PDB entry 1XML | X-ray diffraction, 2.00 A resolution | chains B and A

# Chain B (and A)
Molecule: heat shock-like protein 1
Source organism: Homo sapiens
Notes: chain A of this document is another copy of the same molecule, construct and numbering; everything in this record applies to it too
Chain sequence (342 residues; row label = number of the first residue in the row; numbers below 1 keep their minus sign (Gly-4 is residue -4)):
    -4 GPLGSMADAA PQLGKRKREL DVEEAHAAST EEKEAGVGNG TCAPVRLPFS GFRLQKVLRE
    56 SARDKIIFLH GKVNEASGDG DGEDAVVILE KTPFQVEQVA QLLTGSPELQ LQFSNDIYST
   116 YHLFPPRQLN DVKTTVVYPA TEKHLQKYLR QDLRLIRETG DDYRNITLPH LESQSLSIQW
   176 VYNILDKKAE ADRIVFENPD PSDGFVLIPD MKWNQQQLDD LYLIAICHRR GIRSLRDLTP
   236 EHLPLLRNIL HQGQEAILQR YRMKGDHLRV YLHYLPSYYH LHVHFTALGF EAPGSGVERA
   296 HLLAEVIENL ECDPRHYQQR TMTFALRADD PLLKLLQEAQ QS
Unresolved in the structure: -4 to 39, 70-77, 286-292, 337 (chain A: -4 to 37, 71-77, 286-293, 337)
Differences from the reference sequence: cloning artifact (-4 to 0); engineered mutation Met206 (Leu in 30138167), Met317 (Leu in 30138167)
From the paper describing this entry:
  - mutagenesis - L206M/L317M: unchanged catalytic activity
  - conformationally variable residues (order/disorder transition, side-chain flip): Tyr143 to Arg149, Tyr273, Phe285 to Arg294
  - contacts within the chain: Ile221-Tyr273 (hydrophobic contact), Ile219-Tyr273 (hydrophobic contact), Trp175-Tyr273 (hydrophobic contact), Val176-Tyr273 (hydrophobic contact), Tyr273-His277 (pi stacking)
  - mutagenesis - Y273A: decreased catalytic activity
  - mutagenesis - Y273F: increased catalytic activity
  - catalytic residues: His268, His279 (citing earlier work)

# How chain B and chain A interact
Pairs across the interface - 153 pairs, chain B then chain A:
  Val40(B) - Pro102(A)
  Val40(B) - Leu104(A)
  Arg41(B) - Ser101(A)  hydrogen bond
  Arg41(B) - Leu104(A)
  Leu42(B) - Pro102(A)  hydrophobic
  Leu42(B) - Leu104(A)  hydrophobic
  Pro43(B) - Tyr116(A)
  Phe47(B) - Leu98(A)  hydrophobic
  Phe47(B) - Thr99(A)  hydrogen bond (backbone-side chain)
  Leu49(B) - Val91(A)  hydrophobic
  Val52(B) - Val91(A)  hydrophobic
  Glu55(B) - Phe89(A)
  Ala57(B) - Pro88(A)
  Arg58(B) - Asp59(A)
  Arg58(B) - Phe285(A)
  Asp59(B) - Arg58(A)
  Asp59(B) - Lys60(A)  hydrogen bond (backbone-side chain)
  Lys60(B) - Asp59(A)  hydrogen bond (side chain-backbone)
  Lys60(B) - Lys60(A)
  Lys60(B) - Glu85(A)  salt bridge
  Lys60(B) - Lys86(A)
  Lys60(B) - Thr87(A)
  Lys60(B) - Pro88(A)
  Lys60(B) - Phe89(A)
  Ile62(B) - Phe89(A)  hydrophobic
  Leu64(B) - Val94(A)  hydrophobic
  Val82(B) - Leu98(A)  hydrophobic
  Leu84(B) - Phe89(A)
  Leu84(B) - Val94(A)  hydrophobic
  Leu84(B) - Leu118(A)  hydrophobic
  Glu85(B) - Lys60(A)  salt bridge
  Glu85(B) - Phe89(A)
  Lys86(B) - Lys60(A)
  Lys86(B) - Lys86(A)
  Lys86(B) - Thr87(A)  hydrogen bond (side chain-backbone)
  Lys86(B) - Phe89(A)
  Lys86(B) - Leu124(A)  hydrogen bond (side chain-backbone)
  Thr87(B) - Lys60(A)
  Thr87(B) - Lys86(A)  hydrogen bond (backbone-side chain)
  Pro88(B) - Ala57(A)
  Pro88(B) - Lys60(A)
  Phe89(B) - Glu55(A)
  Phe89(B) - Lys60(A)
  Phe89(B) - Leu84(A)
  Phe89(B) - Glu85(A)
  Phe89(B) - Lys86(A)
  Phe89(B) - Val127(A)  hydrophobic
  Val91(B) - Leu49(A)  hydrophobic
  Val91(B) - Val52(A)  hydrophobic
  Val91(B) - Glu55(A)
  Val91(B) - Ile62(A)  hydrophobic
  Val94(B) - Leu64(A)  hydrophobic
  Val94(B) - Leu84(A)  hydrophobic
  Ala95(B) - Phe47(A)
  Leu98(B) - Phe47(A)  hydrophobic
  Leu98(B) - Leu64(A)  hydrophobic
  Thr99(B) - Phe47(A)
  Pro102(B) - Arg41(A)  hydrogen bond (backbone-side chain)
  Glu103(B) - Arg122(A)  salt bridge
  Leu104(B) - Ala38(A)
  Leu104(B) - Pro39(A)
  Leu104(B) - Val40(A)  hydrogen bond (backbone-backbone)
  Leu104(B) - Leu42(A)  hydrophobic
  Ile112(B) - Val131(A)
  Ile112(B) - Val132(A)
  Ile112(B) - Tyr133(A)  hydrogen bond (backbone-backbone)
  Ile112(B) - Pro134(A)
  Tyr113(B) - Thr130(A)
  Tyr113(B) - Val131(A)
  Ser114(B) - Thr129(A)
  Ser114(B) - Thr130(A)
  Ser114(B) - Val131(A)  hydrogen bond (backbone-backbone)
  Thr115(B) - Thr129(A)
  Thr115(B) - Thr130(A)
  Tyr116(B) - Val40(A)  hydrophobic
  Tyr116(B) - Pro43(A)
  Tyr116(B) - Val127(A)
  Tyr116(B) - Lys128(A)
  Tyr116(B) - Thr129(A)  hydrogen bond (backbone-backbone)
  Tyr116(B) - Val131(A)  hydrophobic
  His117(B) - Asp126(A)  salt bridge
  His117(B) - Val127(A)
  Leu118(B) - Leu84(A)  hydrophobic
  Leu118(B) - Asn125(A)
  Leu118(B) - Asp126(A)  hydrogen bond (backbone-side chain)
  Leu118(B) - Val127(A)  hydrogen bond (backbone-backbone)
  Leu118(B) - Thr129(A)
  Phe119(B) - Arg122(A)
  Pro120(B) - Asn125(A)
  Pro120(B) - Val127(A)  hydrophobic
  Arg122(B) - Glu103(A)  salt bridge
  Arg122(B) - Phe119(A)
  Leu124(B) - Lys86(A)  hydrogen bond (backbone-side chain)
  Asn125(B) - Leu118(A)
  Asn125(B) - Pro120(A)
  Asn125(B) - Asn125(A)
  Asp126(B) - Leu118(A)
  Asp126(B) - Phe119(A)
  Val127(B) - Phe89(A)  hydrophobic
  Val127(B) - Tyr116(A)
  Val127(B) - His117(A)
  Val127(B) - Leu118(A)  hydrogen bond (backbone-backbone)
  Lys128(B) - Tyr116(A)
  Thr129(B) - Ser114(A)
  Thr129(B) - Thr115(A)
  Thr129(B) - Tyr116(A)  hydrogen bond (backbone-backbone)
  Thr129(B) - Leu118(A)
  Thr130(B) - Tyr113(A)
  Thr130(B) - Ser114(A)
  Val131(B) - Ile112(A)
  Val131(B) - Tyr113(A)
  Val131(B) - Ser114(A)  hydrogen bond (backbone-backbone)
  Val131(B) - Tyr116(A)  hydrophobic
  Val132(B) - Ile112(A)
  Val132(B) - Tyr113(A)  hydrophobic
  Tyr133(B) - Ile112(A)  hydrogen bond (backbone-backbone)
  His139(B) - Ile112(A)
  His139(B) - Tyr113(A)
  Lys142(B) - Tyr113(A)
  Tyr143(B) - Tyr113(A)  hydrogen bond
  Leu148(B) - Leu283(A)
  Arg149(B) - Asp261(A)
  Arg149(B) - His262(A)
  Arg149(B) - Leu283(A)
  Leu150(B) - Asp261(A)  hydrogen bond (backbone-backbone)
  Leu150(B) - Leu263(A)
  Leu150(B) - Leu283(A)
  Arg152(B) - Ala299(A)
  Arg152(B) - Glu303(A)  salt bridge
  Lys259(B) - Arg149(A)
  Asp261(B) - Arg149(A)  salt bridge
  Asp261(B) - Leu150(A)  hydrogen bond (backbone-backbone)
  Asp261(B) - Gln332(A)
  His262(B) - Arg149(A)  hydrogen bond
  Leu263(B) - Leu150(A)
  Leu283(B) - Leu148(A)
  Leu283(B) - Arg149(A)
  Leu283(B) - Leu150(A)
  Glu293(B) - Arg264(A)  salt bridge
  Glu293(B) - Leu283(A)
  Leu297(B) - Thr318(A)
  Ala299(B) - Arg152(A)
  Glu303(B) - Arg152(A)  salt bridge
  Glu303(B) - Arg315(A)  salt bridge
  Glu303(B) - Thr316(A)
  Asn304(B) - Arg315(A)  hydrogen bond
  Cys307(B) - Arg315(A)  hydrogen bond
  Arg315(B) - Glu303(A)
  Arg315(B) - Asn304(A)  hydrogen bond
  Arg315(B) - Cys307(A)
  Thr316(B) - Glu303(A)
  Thr318(B) - Leu297(A)
  Gln332(B) - Asp261(A)
Other interface residues (no listed pair), chain B (80 interface residues in all): Gly46, Ile61, Ser101, Gln105, Asp111, Pro134, Arg264, Glu300, Ala320
Other interface residues (no listed pair), chain A (76 interface residues in all): Ile61, Val82, Ala95, Asp147, Glu300, Ala320

# Summary
80 residues of chain B face 76 of chain A across their interface; the contacts include 26 hydrogen bonds and
10 salt bridges. Polar pairs include Lys60(B)-Glu85(A), Glu103(B)-Arg122(A) and His117(B)-Asp126(A). From the
paper: catalytic residues His268(B) and His279(B); Y273A of chain B reduces catalytic activity; 3
substitutions were tested in all.
Chain B and chain A are both heat shock-like protein 1 (Homo sapiens); the structure, Structure of human Dcps,
was determined by X-ray diffraction, deposited together with 1XMM.
